7LJD - chains B and G of the 5 polymer chains in the assembly; structure by electron microscopy, 3.20 A resolution.

[Chain B]
Protein: Guanine nucleotide-binding protein G(I)/G(S)/G(T) subunit beta-1
Organism: Rattus norvegicus
UniProt: P54311 (GBB1_RAT); residues 2-340 here = UniProt positions 2-340
Amino-acid sequence (353 residues; row label = number of the first residue in the row; numbers below 1 keep their minus sign (His-12 is residue -12)):
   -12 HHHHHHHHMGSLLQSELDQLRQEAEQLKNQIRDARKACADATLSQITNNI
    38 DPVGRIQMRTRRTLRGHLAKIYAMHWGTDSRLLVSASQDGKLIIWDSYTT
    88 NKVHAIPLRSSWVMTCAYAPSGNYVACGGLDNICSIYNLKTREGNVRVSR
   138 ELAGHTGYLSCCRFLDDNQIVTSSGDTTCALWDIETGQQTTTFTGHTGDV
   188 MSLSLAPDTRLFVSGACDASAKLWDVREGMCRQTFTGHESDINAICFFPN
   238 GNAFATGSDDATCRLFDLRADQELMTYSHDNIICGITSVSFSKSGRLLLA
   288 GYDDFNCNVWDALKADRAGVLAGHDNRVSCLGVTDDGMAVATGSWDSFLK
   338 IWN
Not modelled in the structure: -12 to 2
Differences from the reference sequence: expression tag (-12 to 1)
Swiss-Prot annotation at these positions:
  - modified residue: Ser2 (N-acetylserine), His266 (Phosphohistidine)

[Chain G]
Protein: Guanine nucleotide-binding protein G(I)/G(S)/G(O) subunit gamma-2
Organism: Bos taurus
UniProt: P63212 (GBG2_BOVIN); residue numbers follow UniProt; this construct covers 2-68
Amino-acid sequence (67 residues; numbered 2 to 68; the number before each row is that of its first residue):
     2 ASNNTASIAQARKLVEQLKMEANIDRIKVSKAAADLMAYCEAHAKEDPLL
    52 TPVPASENPFREKKFFC
Not modelled in the structure: 2-5, 63-68
Swiss-Prot annotation at these positions:
  - modified residue: Ala2 (N-acetylalanine), Cys68 (Cysteine methyl ester)
  - lipidation: Cys68 (S-geranylgeranyl cysteine)

[How chain B and chain G interact]
Residue-residue contacts (67; chain B residue first):
  Leu4(B) with Ser8(G)
  Leu7(B) with Ile9(G); Ala12(G), hydrophobic; Val16(G)
  Glu10(B) with Val16(G); Lys20(G), salt bridge
  Ala11(B) with Leu19(G)
  Leu14(B) with Val16(G); Leu19(G), hydrophobic; Lys20(G)
  Lys15(B) with Leu19(G)
  Ile18(B) with Leu19(G), hydrophobic
  Ala21(B) with Arg27(G)
  Cys25(B) with Arg27(G); Val30(G)
  Ala26(B) with Val30(G), hydrophobic
  Asp27(B) with Lys29(G)
  Ala28(B) with Val30(G)
  Leu30(B) with Ala34(G), hydrophobic
  Ile33(B) with Ala34(G), hydrophobic; Met38(G), hydrophobic
  Thr34(B) with Met38(G)
  Val40(B) with Leu51(G), hydrophobic
  Met45(B) with Leu50(G), hydrophobic
  Arg48(B) with Arg62(G)
  Arg49(B) with Phe61(G), hydrogen bond (side chain-backbone)
  Ser84(B) with Phe61(G)
  Tyr85(B) with Pro60(G); Phe61(G), hydrophobic
  Cys218(B) with Gln18(G), hydrogen bond; Glu22(G)
  Arg219(B) with Glu22(G)
  Gln220(B) with Ile25(G)
  Thr221(B) with Glu22(G), hydrogen bond
  Phe235(B) with Leu37(G), hydrophobic; Tyr40(G), hydrophobic; Cys41(G), hydrophobic
  Pro236(B) with Tyr40(G)
  Asn237(B) with Leu37(G)
  Asp254(B) with Ala33(G)
  Arg256(B) with Arg27(G); Ile28(G), hydrogen bond (backbone-backbone); Asp36(G), salt bridge
  Ala257(B) with Ile28(G)
  Asp258(B) with Ile25(G)
  Gln259(B) with Val30(G)
  Leu261(B) with Val30(G), hydrophobic; Leu37(G), hydrophobic
  Ser279(B) with Asp48(G), hydrogen bond; Leu50(G)
  Lys280(B) with Glu47(G); Asp48(G)
  Ser281(B) with Tyr40(G); Cys41(G); His44(G); Asp48(G), hydrogen bond
  Gly282(B) with Cys41(G)
  Leu284(B) with Leu50(G)
  Asp323(B) with Pro49(G)
  Gly324(B) with Pro49(G); Leu50(G)
  Met325(B) with Asn59(G); Pro60(G); Phe61(G), hydrophobic
  Ala326(B) with Phe61(G), hydrophobic
  Val327(B) with Leu50(G), hydrophobic
  Asn340(B) with Asn59(G), hydrogen bond
Interface residues without a listed pair, chain B (54 interface residues in all): Glu3, Ile37, Ile43, Met217, Ala240, Arg283, Leu300, Val320, Ile338
Interface residues without a listed pair, chain G (35 interface residues in all): Arg13, Met21, Ala23, Asp26, Ser31

[In short]
54 residues of chain B face 35 of chain G across their interface; the contacts include 7 hydrogen bonds and 2
salt bridges. Among the polar pairs are Glu10(B)-Lys20(G), Arg256(B)-Asp36(G) and Arg49(B)-Phe61(G).
Chain B is Guanine nucleotide-binding protein G(I)/G(S)/G(T) subunit beta-1 (Rattus norvegicus) and chain G is
Guanine nucleotide-binding protein G(I)/G(S)/G(O) subunit gamma-2 (Bos taurus); the structure, Allosteric
modulator LY3154207 binding to dopamine-bound dopamine receptor 1 in complex with miniGs protein, was
determined by electron microscopy (same publication as 7LJC).
